1NJY - chains C and A of the 3 polymer chains in the assembly; structure by X-ray diffraction, 2.00 A resolution.

[Chain C]
Molecule: DNA template strand
Sequence (16 nucleotides; numbered 0 to 15; the number before each row is that of its first residue; numbering starts at 0):
     0 GACGTACGTGATCGCA
Disordered / not traced: 0-2

[Chain A]
Molecule: DNA polymerase I
Source organism: Geobacillus stearothermophilus
Notes: EC 2.7.7.7; fragment: bacillus fragment (analogous to the e. coli klenow fragment)
UniProt: P52026 (DPO1_BACST); numbering as in UniProt (aligned over 304-876)
Amino-acid sequence (580 residues; row label = number of the first residue in the row):
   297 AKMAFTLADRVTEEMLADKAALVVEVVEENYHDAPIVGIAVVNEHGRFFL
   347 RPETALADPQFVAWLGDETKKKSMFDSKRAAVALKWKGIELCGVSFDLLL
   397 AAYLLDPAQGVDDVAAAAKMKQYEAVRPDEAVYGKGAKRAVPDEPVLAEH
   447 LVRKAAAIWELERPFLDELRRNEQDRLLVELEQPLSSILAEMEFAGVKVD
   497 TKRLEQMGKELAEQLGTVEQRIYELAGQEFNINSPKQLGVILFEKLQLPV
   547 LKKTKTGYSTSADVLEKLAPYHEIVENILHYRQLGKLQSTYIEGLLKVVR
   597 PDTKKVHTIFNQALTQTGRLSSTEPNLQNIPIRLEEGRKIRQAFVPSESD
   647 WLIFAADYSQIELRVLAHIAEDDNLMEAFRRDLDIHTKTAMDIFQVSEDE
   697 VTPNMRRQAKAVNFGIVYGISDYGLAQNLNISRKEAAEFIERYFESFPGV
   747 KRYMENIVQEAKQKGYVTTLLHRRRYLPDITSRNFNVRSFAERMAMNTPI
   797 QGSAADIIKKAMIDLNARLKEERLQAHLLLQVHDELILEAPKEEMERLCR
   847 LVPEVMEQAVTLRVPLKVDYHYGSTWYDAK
Metal / ion sites: Mg2+: Asp-653, Tyr-654, Asp-830
Residues lining bound ligands: dTTP (TTP): Gln-656, His-682, Arg-702, Lys-706, Phe-710
UniProt features mapped onto this chain:
  - natural variant: Arg-306 (S306R: In strain: X; this construct carries the variant), Glu-309 (D309E: In strain: X; this construct carries the variant), Val-320 (V320L: In strain: X), Asp-329 (H329D: In strain: X; this construct carries the variant), His-341 (R341H: In strain: X; this construct carries the variant), Gln-356 (K356Q: In strain: X; this construct carries the variant), Val-358 (L358V: In strain: X; this construct carries the variant), Ser-369 (T369S: In strain: X; this construct carries the variant), Cys-388 (R388C: In strain: X; this construct carries the variant), Ser-391 (V391S: In strain: X; this construct carries the variant), Ala-411 (A411R: In strain: X), Ala-413 (V413A: In strain: X; this construct carries the variant), 33 further natural variant entries in UniProt

[Chain C / chain A interface]
Pairs across the interface (43):
  DG3(C) / Ala-707(A)  base contact
  DG3(C) / Gly-711(A)  base contact
  DG3(C) / Gly-715(A)  base contact
  DG3(C) / Ile-716(A)  base contact
  DG3(C) / Ser-717(A)  hydrogen bond to the base
  DG3(C) / Gly-720(A)  phosphate contact
  DG3(C) / Leu-721(A)  base contact
  DG3(C) / Asn-724(A)  base contact
  DT4(C) / Tyr-714(A)  stacking on the base
  DT4(C) / Phe-786(A)  phosphate contact
  DT4(C) / Asn-793(A)  sugar contact
  DT4(C) / Gln-797(A)  hydrogen bond to the base
  DA5(C) / Gln-612(A)  phosphate contact
  DA5(C) / Thr-613(A)  sugar contact
  DA5(C) / Arg-615(A)  base contact
  DA5(C) / Arg-771(A)  salt bridge to the phosphate
  DA5(C) / Phe-786(A)  phosphate contact
  DA5(C) / Met-790(A)  phosphate contact
  DA5(C) / Gln-797(A)  hydrogen bond to the sugar
  DC6(C) / Leu-610(A)  sugar contact
  DC6(C) / Thr-611(A)  phosphate contact
  DC6(C) / Gln-612(A)  hydrogen bond to the phosphate
  DC6(C) / Ser-617(A)  phosphate contact
  DG7(C) / Lys-582(A)  base contact
  DG7(C) / Leu-610(A)  phosphate contact
  DG7(C) / Ser-617(A)  hydrogen bond to the phosphate
  DG7(C) / Ser-618(A)  sugar contact
  DG7(C) / Thr-619(A)  phosphate contact
  DG7(C) / Asn-622(A)  hydrogen bond to the sugar
  DT8(C) / Thr-619(A)  phosphate contact
  DT8(C) / Glu-620(A)  hydrogen bond to the phosphate
  DG9(C) / Ser-585(A)  phosphate contact
  DG9(C) / Thr-586(A)  sugar contact
  DG9(C) / Gly-590(A)  phosphate contact
  DG9(C) / Lys-593(A)  salt bridge to the phosphate
  DA10(C) / Asn-529(A)  phosphate contact
  DA10(C) / Ser-585(A)  phosphate contact
  DT11(C) / Asn-527(A)  hydrogen bond to the phosphate
  DT11(C) / Asn-529(A)  sugar contact
  DT11(C) / Ser-530(A)  hydrogen bond to the phosphate
  DC12(C) / Ser-530(A)  hydrogen bond to the phosphate
  DC12(C) / Gln-533(A)  hydrogen bond to the phosphate
  DG13(C) / Lys-532(A)  salt bridge to the phosphate
Other interface residues (no listed pair), chain A (38 interface residues in all): Glu-589, Asn-625, Tyr-719, Arg-789

[Overview]
11 residues of chain C face 38 of chain A across their interface, with 11 hydrogen bonds, 3 salt bridges and 1
aromatic stacking contact. Polar pairs include DG3(C)/Ser-717(A), DT4(C)/Gln-797(A) and DA5(C)/Gln-797(A).
Chain A binds dTTP. Asp-653(A), Tyr-654(A) and Asp-830(A) coordinate Mg2+.
Chain C is DNA template strand and chain A is DNA polymerase I (Geobacillus stearothermophilus); the
structure, Thymine-thymine mismatch at the polymerase active site, was determined by X-ray diffraction,
deposited together with 1NJW, 1NJX, 1NJZ, 1NK0, 1NK4, 1NK5 and 7 further entries.
